5HJK - chain A; structure by X-ray diffraction, 2.00 A resolution.

== Chain A ==
Molecule: tRNA (guanine(37)-N1)-methyltransferase Trm5a
Organism: Pyrococcus abyssi (strain GE5 / Orsay)
Notes: EC 2.1.1.228
Reference sequence: Q9V2G1 (TRM5A_PYRAB); residue numbers follow UniProt; this construct covers 1-333
Chain sequence (352 residues; numbered -18 to 333; the number before each row is that of its first residue; numbers below 1 keep their minus sign (Met-18 is residue -18)):
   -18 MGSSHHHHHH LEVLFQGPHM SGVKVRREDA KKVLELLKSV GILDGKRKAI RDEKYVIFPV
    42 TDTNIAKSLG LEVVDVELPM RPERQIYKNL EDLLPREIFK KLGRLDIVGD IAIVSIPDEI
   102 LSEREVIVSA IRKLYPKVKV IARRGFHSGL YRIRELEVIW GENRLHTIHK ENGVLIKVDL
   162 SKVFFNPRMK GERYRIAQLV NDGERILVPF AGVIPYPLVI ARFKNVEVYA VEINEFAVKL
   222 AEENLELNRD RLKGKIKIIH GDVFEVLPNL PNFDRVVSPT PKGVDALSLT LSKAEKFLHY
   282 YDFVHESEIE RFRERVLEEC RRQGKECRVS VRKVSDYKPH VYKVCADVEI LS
Not modelled in the structure: -18 to -16, 129-130
Sequence notes: expression tag (-18 to 0)
Residues lining bound ligands: S-adenosylhomocysteine (SAH): Leu131, Tyr132, Phe165, Phe166, Asn167, Arg174, Phe191, Ala192, Gly193, Pro196, Tyr197, Val212, Glu213, Ile214, Asn215, Gly242, Asp243, Val244, Phe245, Pro260, Pro262
Swiss-Prot annotation at these positions:
  - binding site (S-adenosyl-L-methionine): Arg174, Phe191, Glu213, Ile214, Asp243, Val244
  - mutagenesis: Arg133 (R133A: Strong decrease in both activities), Phe165 (F165A: Lack of activity), Glu173 (E173A: Decrease in both activities), Arg174 (R174A: Decrease in both activities), Glu213 (E213A: Lack of activity), Pro260 (P260N: Lack of tRNA(Phe):m1G methyltransferase activity, but does not affect tRNA(Phe):imG2 methyltransferase activity), Pro262 (P262A: Strong decrease in both activities)
From the paper describing this entry:
  - binding site for S-adenosylhomocysteine: Arg174, Phe191, Glu213, Ile214, Asp243, Val244
  - conformationally variable residues (order/disorder transition): Ser129 to Gly130, Arg133

== In short ==
Chain A binds S-adenosylhomocysteine. UniProt lists 6 S-adenosyl-L-methionine-binding residues and 7
mutagenesis sites. From the paper: a binding site for S-adenosylhomocysteine at Arg174, Phe191 and Glu213
among others; conformational variability at Ser129 and Arg133.
Chain A is tRNA (guanine(37)-N1)-methyltransferase Trm5a (Pyrococcus abyssi (strain GE5 / Orsay)); the
structure, Crystal Structure of Pyrococcus abyssi Trm5a complexed with SAH, was determined by X-ray
diffraction (same publication as 5HJI, 5HJJ and 5HJM).
